5MXN - chains 1 and 2 of the 18 polymer chains in the assembly; structure by electron microscopy, 3.70 A resolution.

# Chain 1 (and 2)
Molecule: Haemolysin co-regulated protein
From: Vibrio cholerae
Notes: chain 2 of this document is another copy of the same molecule, construct and numbering; everything in this record applies to it too
UniProtKB: P72350 (P72350_VIBCL); numbering as in UniProt (aligned over 2-171)
Sequence (170 residues; numbered 2 to 171; the number before each row is that of its first residue):
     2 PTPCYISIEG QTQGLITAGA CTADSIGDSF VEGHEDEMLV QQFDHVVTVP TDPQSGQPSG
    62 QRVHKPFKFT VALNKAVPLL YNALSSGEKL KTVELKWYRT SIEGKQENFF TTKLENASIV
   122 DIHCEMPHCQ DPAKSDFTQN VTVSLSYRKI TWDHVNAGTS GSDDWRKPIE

# Chain 1 / chain 2 interface
Pairs across the interface (80):
  Pro2(1) - Met127(2)  hydrophobic
  Pro2(1) - Pro128(2)
  Pro2(1) - Cys130(2)  hydrogen bond (backbone-side chain)
  Pro2(1) - Lys135(2)
  Pro2(1) - Ser136(2)
  Pro2(1) - Phe138(2)
  Pro2(1) - Thr139(2)
  Thr3(1) - Met127(2)
  Thr3(1) - Cys130(2)
  Pro4(1) - Cys130(2)
  Cys5(1) - Met127(2)  hydrophobic
  Gln42(1) - Met127(2)
  Gln42(1) - Pro128(2)
  Gln42(1) - His129(2)
  Gln42(1) - Cys130(2)  hydrogen bond (backbone-side chain)
  Gln42(1) - Gln131(2)
  Gln43(1) - Met127(2)
  Phe44(1) - Cys125(2)
  Phe44(1) - Glu126(2)
  Phe44(1) - Met127(2)  hydrogen bond (backbone-backbone)
  Asp45(1) - His124(2)  salt bridge
  Asp45(1) - Cys125(2)
  Asp45(1) - Glu126(2)
  His46(1) - Ile123(2)
  His46(1) - His124(2)
  His46(1) - Cys125(2)  hydrogen bond (backbone-backbone)
  Val47(1) - Ile123(2)
  Val47(1) - His124(2)
  Val48(1) - Leu85(2)
  Val48(1) - Val121(2)
  Val48(1) - Asp122(2)
  Val48(1) - Ile123(2)  hydrogen bond (backbone-backbone)
  Thr49(1) - Val121(2)
  Thr49(1) - Asp122(2)
  Val50(1) - Leu85(2)
  Val50(1) - Ile120(2)
  Val50(1) - Val121(2)  hydrogen bond (backbone-backbone)
  Thr52(1) - Ser119(2)
  Thr52(1) - Val121(2)
  Thr52(1) - Ser147(2)
  Gln55(1) - Arg63(2)
  Gln55(1) - Trp166(2)
  Ser56(1) - Tyr148(2)
  Gly57(1) - Lys90(2)
  Gly57(1) - Ser119(2)  hydrogen bond (backbone-side chain)
  Gly57(1) - Ser147(2)  hydrogen bond (backbone-side chain)
  Pro59(1) - Gly88(2)
  Arg63(1) - Ser86(2)
  Trp98(1) - Leu74(2)  hydrophobic
  Trp98(1) - Met127(2)  hydrophobic
  Trp98(1) - Gln140(2)
  Arg100(1) - Asp25(2)
  Arg100(1) - Ser26(2)  hydrogen bond (side chain-backbone)
  Arg100(1) - Ile27(2)
  Arg100(1) - Gly28(2)
  Ile103(1) - Asp29(2)
  Phe110(1) - Leu74(2)  hydrophobic
  Phe110(1) - Gln140(2)
  Phe111(1) - Leu74(2)  hydrophobic
  Phe111(1) - Pro79(2)  hydrophobic
  Phe138(1) - His129(2)
  Phe138(1) - Gln131(2)
  Asn141(1) - His129(2)
  Trp153(1) - Tyr82(2)  hydrophobic
  His155(1) - Asp25(2)
  His155(1) - Ser26(2)
  His155(1) - Asn75(2)
  His155(1) - Pro79(2)
  Asn157(1) - Asp25(2)
  Ala158(1) - Lys76(2)
  Thr160(1) - Lys76(2)  hydrogen bond (side chain-backbone)
  Thr160(1) - Pro79(2)
  Ser161(1) - Pro79(2)
  Ser161(1) - Asn83(2)
  Gly162(1) - Pro79(2)
  Gly162(1) - Asn83(2)
  Ser163(1) - Asn83(2)  hydrogen bond (backbone-side chain)
  Ser163(1) - Ser86(2)
  Asp164(1) - Ser86(2)
  Ile170(1) - Ser87(2)
Other interface residues (no listed pair), chain 1 (38 interface residues in all): Gln58, Asp137
Other interface residues (no listed pair), chain 2 (43 interface residues in all): Gln62, Val78, Leu80, Asp132, Arg149

# Overview
The interface between chain 1 and chain 2 involves 38 residues on one side and 43 on the other; the contacts
include 11 hydrogen bonds and 1 salt bridge. Polar contacts include Asp45(1)-His124(2), Pro2(1)-Cys130(2) and
Gln42(1)-Cys130(2).
Both chains are Haemolysin co-regulated protein (Vibrio cholerae). Entry 5MXN (Atomic model of the
VipA/VipB/Hcp, the type six secretion system non-contractile sheath-tube of Vibrio cholerae from ...) was
determined by electron microscopy (same publication as 5OJQ and 5MYU).
